8BA9 - chains O and P of the 21 polymer chains in the assembly; structure by electron microscopy, 3.70 A resolution.

# Chain O (and P)
Name: Co-chaperonin GroES
From: Escherichia coli K-12
Notes: chain P of this document is another copy of the same molecule, construct and numbering; everything in this record applies to it too
UniProtKB: P0A6F9 (CH10_ECOLI); numbering as in UniProt (aligned over 1-97)
Sequence (97 residues; numbered 1 to 97; the number before each row is that of its first residue):
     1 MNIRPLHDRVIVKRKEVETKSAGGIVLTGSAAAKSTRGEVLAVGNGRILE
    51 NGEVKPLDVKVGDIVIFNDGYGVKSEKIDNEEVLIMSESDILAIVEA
Swiss-Prot annotation at these positions:
  - modified residue: K34 (N6-succinyllysine)

# Chain O / chain P interface
Pairs across the interface - 30 pairs, chain O then chain P:
  R37(O) - E76(P)  salt bridge
  R37(O) - K77(P)  hydrogen bond (side chain-backbone)
  R37(O) - I78(P)
  E50(O) - E50(P)
  E50(O) - N51(P)  hydrogen bond (side chain-backbone)
  G52(O) - N51(P)
  K55(O) - I48(P)
  K55(O) - N51(P)  hydrogen bond
  D58(O) - L6(P)
  D58(O) - H7(P)  salt bridge
  I66(O) - E76(P)
  N68(O) - K74(P)  hydrogen bond
  S89(O) - R9(P)  hydrogen bond (backbone-side chain)
  I91(O) - L6(P)
  I91(O) - R9(P)  hydrogen bond (backbone-side chain)
  L92(O) - P5(P)
  L92(O) - L6(P)
  L92(O) - R9(P)
  L92(O) - I85(P)  hydrophobic
  A93(O) - I3(P)  hydrophobic
  A93(O) - R4(P)
  A93(O) - P5(P)  hydrophobic
  I94(O) - R4(P)  hydrogen bond (backbone-backbone)
  V95(O) - M1(P)  hydrophobic
  V95(O) - I3(P)  hydrophobic
  E96(O) - M1(P)
  E96(O) - N2(P)  hydrogen bond
  E96(O) - R4(P)
  A97(O) - M1(P)
  A97(O) - N2(P)
Interface residues without a listed pair, chain O (16 interface residues in all): E88
Interface residues without a listed pair, chain P (17 interface residues in all): N45

# Summary
The interface between chain O and chain P involves 16 residues on one side and 17 on the other; the contacts
include 8 hydrogen bonds and 2 salt bridges. Among the polar pairs are R37(O)-E76(P), D58(O)-H7(P) and
R37(O)-K77(P).
Both chains are Co-chaperonin GroES (Escherichia coli K-12). Entry 8BA9 (CryoEM structure of
GroEL-GroES-ADP.AlF3-Rubisco) was determined by electron microscopy together with 8BA8 and 8BA7 from the same
study.
